Entry 8VC2 (electron microscopy, 3.98 A resolution); this record covers chains A and D of the 4 polymer chains in the assembly.

== Chain A (and D) ==
Name: Gustatory receptor
From: Bombyx mori
Notes: chain D of this document is another copy of the same molecule, construct and numbering; everything in this record applies to it too
UniProtKB: B3GTD7 (B3GTD7_BOMMO); residues 1-449 here = UniProt positions 1-449
Amino-acid sequence (491 residues; each row starts with the number of its first residue; numbers below 1 keep their minus sign (Met-41 is residue -41)):
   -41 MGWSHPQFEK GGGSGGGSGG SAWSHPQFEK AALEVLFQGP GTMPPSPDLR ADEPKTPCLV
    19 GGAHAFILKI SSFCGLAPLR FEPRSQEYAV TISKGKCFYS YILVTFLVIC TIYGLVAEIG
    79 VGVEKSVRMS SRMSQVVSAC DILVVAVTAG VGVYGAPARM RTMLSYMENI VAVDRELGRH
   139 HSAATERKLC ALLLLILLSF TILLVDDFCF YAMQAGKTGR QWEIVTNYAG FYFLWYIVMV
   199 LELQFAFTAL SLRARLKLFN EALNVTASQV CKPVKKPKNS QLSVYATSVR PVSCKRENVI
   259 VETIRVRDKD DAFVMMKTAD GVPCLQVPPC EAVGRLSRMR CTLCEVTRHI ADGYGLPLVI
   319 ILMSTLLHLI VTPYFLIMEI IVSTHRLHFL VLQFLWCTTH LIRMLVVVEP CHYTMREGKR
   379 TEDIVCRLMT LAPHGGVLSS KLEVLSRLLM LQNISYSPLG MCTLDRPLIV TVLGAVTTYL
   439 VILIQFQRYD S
Unresolved in the structure: -41 to 15, 231-282, 447-449
Sequence notes: initiating methionine (-41); expression tag (-40 to 0); variant Met373 (Ile in B3GTD7), Val383 (Leu in B3GTD7), Lys399 (Arg in B3GTD7), Ile427 (Met in B3GTD7)
Residues lining bound ligands:
  - phosphatidylcholine (PSC; (7R,17E,20E)-4-hydroxy-N,N,N-trimethyl-9-oxo-7-[(palmitoyloxy)methyl]-3,5,8-trioxa-4-phosphahexacosa-17,20-dien-1-aminium 4-oxide), molecule 1: Val317, Met321, Leu324, Met419, Thr429, Val430, Ala433, Tyr437
  - phosphatidylcholine (PSC), molecule 2: Val428, Thr429, Leu431, Gly432, Thr435
What the authors report for this chain:
  - conformationally variable residues (helix shift, side-chain flip): Asp99, Thr436, Ile440, Gln443, Phe444
  - mutagenesis - D99A, V103A, L161A, D165A, F189A, W193A, W354A, H358A, F444A: decreased signaling in response to fructose (citing earlier work)
  - mutagenesis - I440A, I440Q: increased signaling
  - mutagenesis - Y332A, I335A, L438A, L441A: increased signaling (citing earlier work)
  - mutagenesis - I440A, I440Q: decreased signaling in response to fructose

== How chain A and chain D interact ==
Contacting residue pairs (24; chain A residue first):
  His370(A) with Leu417(D), hydrogen bond (side chain-backbone)
  Asp381(A) with Gln410(D)
  Cys384(A) with Leu406(D), hydrophobic; Leu409(D), hydrophobic; Gln410(D)
  Met387(A) with Leu409(D), hydrophobic
  Thr388(A) with Arg296(D); Leu406(D)
  His392(A) with Ser398(D), hydrogen bond
  Glu401(A) with Arg405(D), salt bridge
  Ser404(A) with Arg405(D); Leu409(D)
  Met408(A) with Met408(D), hydrophobic; Leu409(D), hydrophobic
  Pro425(A) with Gly418(D); Met419(D)
  Val428(A) with Met419(D)
  Gly432(A) with Tyr437(D), hydrogen bond (backbone-side chain)
  Thr435(A) with Tyr437(D)
  Thr436(A) with Tyr437(D), hydrogen bond
  Val439(A) with Ile440(D), hydrophobic; Phe444(D), hydrophobic
  Gln443(A) with Gln443(D), hydrogen bond; Phe444(D)
Interface residues without a listed pair, chain A (22 interface residues in all): Arg374, Lys377, Glu380, Arg385, Arg424, Ile442
Interface residues without a listed pair, chain D (19 interface residues in all): Cys299, Glu303, Arg306, Asp310, Glu401

== Summary ==
22 residues of chain A and 19 residues of chain D are in contact, with 5 hydrogen bonds and 1 salt bridge.
Among the polar pairs are Glu401(A)-Arg405(D), His370(A)-Leu417(D) and His392(A)-Ser398(D). From the paper:
D99A, V103A and L161A of chain A, among others, reduce signaling in response to fructose; conformational
variability at Asp99(A), Thr436(A) and Ile440(A) among others; 15 substitutions were tested in all.
Chain A and chain D are both Gustatory receptor (Bombyx mori); the structure, CryoEM structure of insect
gustatory receptor BmGr9 in the presence of fructose, was determined by electron microscopy together with 8VC1
from the same study.
